3ZOC - chain A; structure by X-ray diffraction, 2.10 A resolution.

Chain A:
Molecule: FMN-binding protein
From: Pyrococcus horikoshii
UniProtKB: O58586 (Y856_PYRHO); residues 1-172 here = UniProt positions 1-172
Sequence (191 residues; each row starts with the number of its first residue; numbers below 1 keep their minus sign (Met-18 is residue -18)):
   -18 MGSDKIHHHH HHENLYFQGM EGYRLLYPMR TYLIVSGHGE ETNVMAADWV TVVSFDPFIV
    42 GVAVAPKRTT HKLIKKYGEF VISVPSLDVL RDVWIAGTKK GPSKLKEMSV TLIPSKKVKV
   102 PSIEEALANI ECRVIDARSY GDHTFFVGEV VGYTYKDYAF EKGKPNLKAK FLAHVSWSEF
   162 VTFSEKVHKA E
Disordered / not traced: -18 to -4
Differences from the reference sequence: expression tag (-18 to 0)
Small-molecule neighbours:
  - FMN (flavin mononucleotide): Thr12, Asn24, Val25, Met26, Ala27, Ala28, Asp29, Trp30, Ala44, Val45, Ala46, Arg49, Thr50, Thr51, Trp75, Ala77, Gly78, Thr79, Lys80, Lys81, Gly82, Lys85, His124, His155, Trp158, Phe161
  - P-hydroxybenzaldehyde (HBA): Tyr8, Asp29, Trp30, Arg49, His124, His155, Trp158
Reported in the primary citation:
  - binding site for P-hydroxybenzaldehyde: Arg49, His124
  - catalytic residues: Tyr4 (proposed by the authors, not directly observed)

Summary:
Ligands of chain A: flavin mononucleotide and P-hydroxybenzaldehyde. From the paper: the catalytic residue
Tyr4; a binding site for P-hydroxybenzaldehyde at Arg49 and His124.
Chain A is FMN-binding protein (Pyrococcus horikoshii); the structure, Crystal structure of FMN-binding
protein (NP_142786.1) from Pyrococcus horikoshii with bound p-hydroxybenzaldehyde, was determined by X-ray
diffraction (same publication as 3ZOD, 3ZOE, 3ZOF, 3ZOG and 3ZOH).
